8T0M - chains O and U of the 28 polymer chains in the assembly; structure by electron microscopy, 2.40 A resolution.

# Chain O
Name: Proteasome subunit alpha type-1
Source organism: Saccharomyces cerevisiae S288C
Notes: EC 3.4.25.1
Reference sequence: P21243 (PSA1_YEAST); residue numbers follow UniProt; this construct covers 1-252
Sequence (252 residues; numbered 1 to 252; the number before each row is that of its first residue):
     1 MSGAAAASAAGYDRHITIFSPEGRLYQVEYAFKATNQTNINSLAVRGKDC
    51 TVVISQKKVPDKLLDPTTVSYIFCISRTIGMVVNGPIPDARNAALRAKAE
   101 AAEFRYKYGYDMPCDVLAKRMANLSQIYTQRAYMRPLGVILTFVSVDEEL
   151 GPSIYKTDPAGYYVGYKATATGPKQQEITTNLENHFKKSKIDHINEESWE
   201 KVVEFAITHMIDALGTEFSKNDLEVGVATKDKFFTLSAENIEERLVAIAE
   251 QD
Disordered / not traced: 1-10, 187-197, 251-252

# Chain U
Name: Proteasome subunit alpha type-7
Source organism: Saccharomyces cerevisiae S288C
Notes: EC 3.4.25.1
Reference sequence: P21242 (PSA7_YEAST); numbering as in UniProt (aligned over 1-288)
Sequence (288 residues; numbered 1 to 288; the number before each row is that of its first residue):
     1 MTSIGTGYDLSNSVFSPDGRNFQVEYAVKAVENGTTSIGIKCNDGVVFAV
    51 EKLITSKLLVPQKNVKIQVVDRHIGCVYSGLIPDGRHLVNRGREEAASFK
   101 KLYKTPIPIPAFADRLGQYVQAHTLYNSVRPFGVSTIFGGVDKNGAHLYM
   151 LEPSGSYWGYKGAATGKGRQSAKAELEKLVDHHPEGLSAREAVKQAAKII
   201 YLAHEDNKEKDFELEISWCSLSETNGLHKFVKGDLLQEAIDFAQKEINGD
   251 DDEDEDDSDNVMSSDDENAPVATNANATTDQEGDIHLE
Disordered / not traced: 1-6, 249-288
Swiss-Prot annotation at these positions:
  - modified residue: Thr2 (N-acetylthreonine)

# Chain O / chain U interface
Pairs across the interface - 67 pairs, chain O then chain U:
  Arg14(O) - Tyr8(U)
  His15(O) - Gly7(U)  hydrogen bond (side chain-backbone)
  His15(O) - Tyr8(U)
  His15(O) - Val14(U)
  Gln27(O) - Val14(U)
  Gln27(O) - Phe15(U)  hydrogen bond (side chain-backbone)
  Tyr30(O) - Tyr8(U)
  Tyr30(O) - Phe15(U)
  Tyr30(O) - Ser16(U)
  Tyr30(O) - Pro17(U)  hydrophobic
  Tyr30(O) - Gly19(U)
  Ala31(O) - Phe15(U)  hydrophobic
  Lys33(O) - Pro17(U)
  Lys33(O) - Asp18(U)
  Lys33(O) - Gly19(U)
  Ala34(O) - Phe15(U)  hydrophobic
  Ala34(O) - Gly19(U)
  Gln37(O) - Asp18(U)
  Gln37(O) - Gly19(U)
  Gln37(O) - Arg20(U)
  Asp61(O) - Tyr160(U)
  Lys62(O) - Lys161(U)  hydrogen bond (backbone-side chain)
  Lys62(O) - Glu177(U)  salt bridge
  Lys62(O) - Asp181(U)  salt bridge
  Leu63(O) - Tyr160(U)
  Leu63(O) - Lys161(U)  hydrogen bond (backbone-backbone)
  Leu63(O) - Gly162(U)
  Leu63(O) - Lys173(U)
  Leu63(O) - Leu176(U)
  Leu63(O) - Glu177(U)
  Leu63(O) - Val180(U)  hydrophobic
  Leu64(O) - Trp158(U)  hydrophobic
  Leu64(O) - Gly159(U)
  Leu64(O) - Tyr160(U)
  Leu64(O) - Lys161(U)
  Asp65(O) - Gly159(U)  hydrogen bond (backbone-backbone)
  Asp65(O) - Tyr160(U)
  Thr68(O) - Trp158(U)
  Thr68(O) - Gly159(U)  hydrogen bond (side chain-backbone)
  Val69(O) - Trp158(U)  hydrophobic
  Ser70(O) - Trp158(U)
  Tyr71(O) - Trp158(U)
  Ile87(O) - Ser156(U)
  Ile87(O) - Trp158(U)  hydrophobic
  Pro88(O) - Gln121(U)
  Pro88(O) - Ser154(U)
  Pro88(O) - Gly155(U)
  Pro88(O) - Ser156(U)
  Asp89(O) - Gln121(U)  hydrogen bond
  Arg91(O) - Asp114(U)
  Arg91(O) - Gln118(U)  hydrogen bond (backbone-side chain)
  Arg91(O) - Tyr157(U)  hydrogen bond (side chain-backbone)
  Arg91(O) - Trp158(U)
  Asn92(O) - Gln118(U)
  Asn92(O) - Gln121(U)  hydrogen bond
  Asn92(O) - Leu125(U)
  Leu95(O) - Gln118(U)
  Tyr133(O) - Leu125(U)
  Tyr133(O) - Tyr126(U)
  Arg135(O) - Ser13(U)
  Arg135(O) - Phe15(U)
  Arg135(O) - Gln121(U)
  Arg135(O) - Thr124(U)  hydrogen bond (side chain-backbone)
  Arg135(O) - Leu125(U)
  Pro136(O) - Phe15(U)
  Leu137(O) - Leu125(U)  hydrophobic
  Gly138(O) - Phe15(U)
Interface residues without a listed pair, chain O (29 interface residues in all): Pro66
Interface residues without a listed pair, chain U (31 interface residues in all): Lys41

# Overview
The interface between chain O and chain U involves 29 residues on one side and 31 on the other; the contacts
include 11 hydrogen bonds and 2 salt bridges. Polar pairs include Lys62(O)-Glu177(U), Lys62(O)-Asp181(U) and
His15(O)-Gly7(U).
Here chain O is Proteasome subunit alpha type-1 and chain U is Proteasome subunit alpha type-7, both from
Saccharomyces cerevisiae S288C. Entry 8T0M (Proteasome 20S core particle from Pre1-1 Pre4-1 Double mutant) was
determined by electron microscopy, deposited together with 8T08.
